4RFT - chains A and C of the 60 polymer chains in the assembly; structure by X-ray diffraction, 3.10 A resolution.

[Chain A (and C)]
Protein: Coat protein
From: Epinephelus coioides nervous necrosis virus
Notes: chain C of this document is another copy of the same molecule, construct and numbering; everything in this record applies to it too
Reference sequence: Q8JNX5 (Q8JNX5_9VIRU); residue numbers follow UniProt; this construct covers 35-217
Amino-acid sequence (183 residues; numbered 35 to 217; the number before each row is that of its first residue):
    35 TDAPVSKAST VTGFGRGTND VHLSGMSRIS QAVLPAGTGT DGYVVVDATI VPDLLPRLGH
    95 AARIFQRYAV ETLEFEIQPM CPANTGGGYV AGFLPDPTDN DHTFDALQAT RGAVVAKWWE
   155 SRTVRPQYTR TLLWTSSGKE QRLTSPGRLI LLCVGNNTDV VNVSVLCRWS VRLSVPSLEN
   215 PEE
Disordered / not traced: 35-51, 215-217
Reported in the primary citation:
  - conformationally variable residues: Gln100, Asp130, Asp133, Ser170, Glu213

[Chain A / chain C interface]
Contacting residue pairs - 11 pairs, chain A then chain C:
  Asp130(A) with Gln100(C), hydrogen bond; Trp168(C)
  Ala143(A) with Pro210(C)
  Arg145(A) with Val209(C); Pro210(C)
  Gln161(A) with Asn53(C)
  Thr163(A) with Arg101(C)
  Glu174(A) with Lys173(C); Glu174(C)
  Arg176(A) with Trp168(C); Ser171(C)
Interface residues without a listed pair, chain A (9 interface residues in all): Pro129, Asp135
Interface residues without a listed pair, chain C (12 interface residues in all): Gly172, Ser211, Leu212

[In short]
The interface between chain A and chain C involves 9 residues on one side and 12 on the other; the contacts
include 1 hydrogen bond. The hydrogen-bonded pair is Asp130(A)-Gln100(C). The paper reports conformational
variability at Gln100(A), Asp130(A) and Asp133(A) among others.
Chain A and chain C are both Coat protein (Epinephelus coioides nervous necrosis virus); the structure, T=1
subviral particle of Grouper nervous necrosis virus capsid protein deletion mutant (delta 1-34 & 218-338), was
determined by X-ray diffraction, deposited together with 4RFU and 4WIZ.
